7EDB - chains A and B of the 4 polymer chains in the assembly; structure by X-ray diffraction, 2.39 A resolution.

Chain A (and B):
Protein: EcoT38I restriction endonuclease
Source organism: Escherichia phage P2
Notes: chain B of this document is another copy of the same molecule, construct and numbering; everything in this record applies to it too
UniProtKB: Q83VS8 (Q83VS8_BPP2); numbering as in UniProt (aligned over 1-351)
Amino-acid sequence (351 residues; row label = number of the first residue in the row):
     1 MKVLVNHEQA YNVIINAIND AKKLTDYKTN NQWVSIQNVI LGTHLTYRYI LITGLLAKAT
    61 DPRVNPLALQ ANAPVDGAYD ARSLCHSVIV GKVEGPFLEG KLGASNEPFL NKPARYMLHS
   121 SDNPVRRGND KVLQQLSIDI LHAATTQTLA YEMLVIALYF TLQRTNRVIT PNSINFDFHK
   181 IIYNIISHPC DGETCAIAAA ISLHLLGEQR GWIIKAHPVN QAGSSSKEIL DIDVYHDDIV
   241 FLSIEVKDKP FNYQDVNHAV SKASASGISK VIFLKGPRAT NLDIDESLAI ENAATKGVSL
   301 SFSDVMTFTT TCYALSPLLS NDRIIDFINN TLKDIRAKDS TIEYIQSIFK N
Disordered / not traced: 351 (chain B: 224-225, 350-351)
Metal / ion sites: Ca2+ site 1 near D122 (its only coordinating residue here); Ca2+ site 2: D231, E245, V246 (shared with 1 residue of chain F); Ca2+ site 3: D231 (shared with 2 residues of chain F)

Interface between chain A and chain B:
Pairs across the interface (55):
  K112(A) - R115(B)
  R115(A) - K112(B)
  L203(A) - L315(B)  hydrophobic
  L206(A) - R210(B)  hydrogen bond (backbone-side chain)
  L206(A) - L315(B)  hydrophobic
  Q209(A) - R210(B)
  R210(A) - Q209(B)  hydrogen bond (side chain-backbone)
  R210(A) - R210(B)
  W212(A) - R210(B)
  W212(A) - L315(B)
  L242(A) - A314(B)
  Q254(A) - V90(B)
  Q254(A) - G91(B)
  Q254(A) - N106(B)  hydrogen bond
  D255(A) - N106(B)  hydrogen bond
  H258(A) - N106(B)
  S264(A) - P171(B)
  K270(A) - Y313(B)  hydrogen bond (side chain-backbone)
  K270(A) - A314(B)
  K270(A) - S316(B)  hydrogen bond (side chain-backbone)
  K270(A) - L318(B)
  I272(A) - A314(B)  hydrophobic
  I290(A) - H179(B)
  A294(A) - S173(B)
  A294(A) - I174(B)  hydrogen bond (backbone-backbone)
  A294(A) - D177(B)
  T295(A) - P171(B)
  T295(A) - N172(B)
  T295(A) - S173(B)
  K296(A) - P171(B)
  G297(A) - N172(B)  hydrogen bond (backbone-backbone)
  G297(A) - I174(B)
  S299(A) - Y313(B)
  S301(A) - T310(B)
  S301(A) - A314(B)
  F302(A) - T307(B)
  S303(A) - T307(B)
  T307(A) - F302(B)
  T307(A) - S303(B)
  F308(A) - T311(B)
  T310(A) - S301(B)
  T311(A) - F308(B)
  Y313(A) - K270(B)  hydrogen bond (backbone-side chain)
  Y313(A) - S299(B)
  A314(A) - F241(B)
  A314(A) - L242(B)
  A314(A) - K270(B)  hydrogen bond (backbone-side chain)
  A314(A) - I272(B)  hydrophobic
  L315(A) - L203(B)  hydrophobic
  L315(A) - L206(B)  hydrophobic
  L315(A) - W212(B)
  L315(A) - F241(B)
  L315(A) - L242(B)  hydrophobic
  S316(A) - K270(B)  hydrogen bond (backbone-side chain)
  L318(A) - K270(B)
Also at the interface, not in a pair above, chain A (37 interface residues in all): H179, N252, S269, S287, C312
Also at the interface, not in a pair above, chain B (37 interface residues in all): A104, I290, C312, P317

Summary:
Chain A and chain B each contribute 37 residues to their interface, with 11 hydrogen bonds. Polar contacts
include L206(A)-R210(B), R210(A)-Q209(B) and Q254(A)-N106(B). The Ca2+ site 2 is built by D231(A), E245(A) and
V246(A).
Chain A and chain B are both EcoT38I restriction endonuclease (Escherichia phage P2); the structure, EcoT38I
restriction endonuclease complexed with DNA, was determined by X-ray diffraction.
